PDB entry 6PB1 | electron microscopy, 2.80 A resolution | chains P and U of the 6 polymer chains in the assembly

[Chain P]
Protein: Corticotropin-releasing factor receptor 2
Source organism: Homo sapiens
Reference sequence: Q13324 (CRFR2_HUMAN); numbering as in UniProt (aligned over 2-388)
Chain sequence (387 residues; row label = number of the first residue in the row):
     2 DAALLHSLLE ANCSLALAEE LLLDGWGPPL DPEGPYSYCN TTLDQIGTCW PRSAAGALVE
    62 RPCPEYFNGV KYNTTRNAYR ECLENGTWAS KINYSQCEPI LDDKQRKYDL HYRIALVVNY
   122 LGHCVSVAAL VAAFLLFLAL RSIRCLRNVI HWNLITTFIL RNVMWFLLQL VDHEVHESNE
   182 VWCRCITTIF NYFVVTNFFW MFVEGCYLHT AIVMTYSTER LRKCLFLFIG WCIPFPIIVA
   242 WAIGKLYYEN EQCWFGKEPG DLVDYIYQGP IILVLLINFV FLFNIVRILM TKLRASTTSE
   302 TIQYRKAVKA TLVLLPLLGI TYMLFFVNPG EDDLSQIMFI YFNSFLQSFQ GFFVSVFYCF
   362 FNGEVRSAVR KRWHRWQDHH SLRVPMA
Disordered / not traced: 2-105, 387-388
Disulfide bonds: C184-C254
UniProt features mapped onto this chain:
  - glycosylation (N-linked (GlcNAc...) asparagine): N13, N41, N74, N86, N94

[Chain U]
Protein: Urocortin
Reference sequence: P55089 (UCN1_HUMAN); residues 1-40 here correspond to UniProt positions 83-122 (UniProt number = residue number + 82)
Chain sequence (40 residues; each row starts with the number of its first residue):
     1 DNPSLSIDLT FHLLRTLLEL ARTQSQRERA EQNRIIFDSV
UniProt features mapped onto this chain:
  - modified residue: V40 (Valine amide)

[Interface between chain P and chain U]
Pairs across the interface (42):
  Q106(P) - R27(U)  hydrogen bond
  R107(P) - T16(U)
  R107(P) - E19(U)  salt bridge
  Y113(P) - L13(U)  hydrophobic
  Y113(P) - T16(U)
  Y113(P) - L17(U)  hydrophobic
  L117(P) - L17(U)  hydrophobic
  N120(P) - L13(U)
  W166(P) - T10(U)  hydrogen bond
  L169(P) - F11(U)  hydrophobic
  L169(P) - L14(U)  hydrophobic
  V172(P) - L18(U)
  D173(P) - L18(U)
  H174(P) - L18(U)
  H174(P) - S25(U)
  H177(P) - L18(U)
  E178(P) - R22(U)  salt bridge
  F191(P) - F11(U)  hydrophobic
  N192(P) - F11(U)
  F199(P) - I7(U)  hydrophobic
  F256(P) - F11(U)  hydrophobic
  F256(P) - L14(U)  hydrophobic
  F256(P) - R15(U)  hydrogen bond (backbone-side chain)
  G257(P) - R15(U)
  K258(P) - D8(U)  salt bridge
  K258(P) - R15(U)
  Y266(P) - P3(U)
  Q269(P) - L5(U)
  Q269(P) - I7(U)
  Q269(P) - D8(U)  hydrogen bond
  I272(P) - I7(U)  hydrophobic
  Y323(P) - S6(U)
  F326(P) - S6(U)
  F327(P) - S4(U)
  F327(P) - L5(U)  hydrophobic
  F327(P) - S6(U)
  F340(P) - S4(U)
  F340(P) - L9(U)  hydrophobic
  I341(P) - L9(U)  hydrophobic
  N344(P) - S6(U)  hydrogen bond
  N344(P) - L9(U)
  Q348(P) - T10(U)
Also at the interface, not in a pair above, chain P (32 interface residues in all): T188, I273, N329, S345
Also at the interface, not in a pair above, chain U (21 interface residues in all): H12, T23

[Summary]
32 residues of chain P face 21 of chain U across their interface, with 5 hydrogen bonds and 3 salt bridges.
Among the polar pairs are R107(P)-E19(U), E178(P)-R22(U) and K258(P)-D8(U).
Chain P is Corticotropin-releasing factor receptor 2 (Homo sapiens) and chain U is Urocortin; the structure,
Cryo-EM structure of Urocortin 1-bound Corticotropin-releasing factor 2 receptor in complex with Gs protein
and Nb35, was determined by electron microscopy together with 6PB0 from the same study.
